PDB entry 7TK4 | electron microscopy, 7.00 A resolution (low resolution: residue-level contacts below are approximate; hydrogen-bond / salt-bridge calls are withheld) | chains 8 and 9 of the 27 polymer chains in the assembly

Chain 8 (and 9):
Name: ATP synthase subunit 9, mitochondrial
From: Saccharomyces cerevisiae
Notes: chain 9 of this document is another copy of the same molecule, construct and numbering; everything in this record applies to it too
UniProt: P61829 (ATP9_YEAST); residues 1-76 here = UniProt positions 1-76
Sequence (76 residues; each row starts with the number of its first residue):
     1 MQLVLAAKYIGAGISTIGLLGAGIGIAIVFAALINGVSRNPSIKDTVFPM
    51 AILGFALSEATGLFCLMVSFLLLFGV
Not modelled in the structure: 76 (chain 9: 1, 76)
UniProt features mapped onto this chain:
  - site: Glu-59 (Reversibly protonated during proton transport)
  - modified residue: Met-1 (N-formylmethionine)

How chain 8 and chain 9 interact:
Residue-residue contacts (9):
  Met-1(8) / Gln-2(9)
  Gly-18(8) / Thr-16(9)
  Gly-18(8) / Leu-20(9)
  Gly-21(8) / Leu-20(9)
  Gly-21(8) / Gly-23(9)
  Gly-21(8) / Ile-24(9)
  Ala-22(8) / Gly-23(9)
  Gly-25(8) / Gly-23(9)
  Gly-25(8) / Ile-24(9)
Also at the interface, not in a pair above, chain 8 (11 interface residues in all): Leu-3, Val-4, Gly-11, Ile-14, Ser-15, Ser-58
Also at the interface, not in a pair above, chain 9 (11 interface residues in all): Ala-6, Tyr-9, Gly-13, Ile-17, Leu-19, Ala-27

Summary:
Chain 8 and chain 9 each contribute 11 residues to their interface.
Both chains are ATP synthase subunit 9, mitochondrial (Saccharomyces cerevisiae). Entry 7TK4 (Yeast ATP
synthase State 1binding(c) with 10 mM ATP backbone model) was determined by electron microscopy, deposited
together with 7TJS, 7TJT, 7TJU, 7TJV, 7TJW, 7TJX and 30 further entries.
